8RAS - chains C and J of the 23 polymer chains in the assembly; structure by electron microscopy, 2.62 A resolution.

[Chain C]
Molecule: DNA-directed RNA polymerase subunit beta
From: Sinapis alba
UniProtKB: A0A6C0M5W1 (A0A6C0M5W1_SINAL); numbering as in UniProt (aligned over 1-1072)
Amino-acid sequence (1072 residues; each row starts with the number of its first residue):
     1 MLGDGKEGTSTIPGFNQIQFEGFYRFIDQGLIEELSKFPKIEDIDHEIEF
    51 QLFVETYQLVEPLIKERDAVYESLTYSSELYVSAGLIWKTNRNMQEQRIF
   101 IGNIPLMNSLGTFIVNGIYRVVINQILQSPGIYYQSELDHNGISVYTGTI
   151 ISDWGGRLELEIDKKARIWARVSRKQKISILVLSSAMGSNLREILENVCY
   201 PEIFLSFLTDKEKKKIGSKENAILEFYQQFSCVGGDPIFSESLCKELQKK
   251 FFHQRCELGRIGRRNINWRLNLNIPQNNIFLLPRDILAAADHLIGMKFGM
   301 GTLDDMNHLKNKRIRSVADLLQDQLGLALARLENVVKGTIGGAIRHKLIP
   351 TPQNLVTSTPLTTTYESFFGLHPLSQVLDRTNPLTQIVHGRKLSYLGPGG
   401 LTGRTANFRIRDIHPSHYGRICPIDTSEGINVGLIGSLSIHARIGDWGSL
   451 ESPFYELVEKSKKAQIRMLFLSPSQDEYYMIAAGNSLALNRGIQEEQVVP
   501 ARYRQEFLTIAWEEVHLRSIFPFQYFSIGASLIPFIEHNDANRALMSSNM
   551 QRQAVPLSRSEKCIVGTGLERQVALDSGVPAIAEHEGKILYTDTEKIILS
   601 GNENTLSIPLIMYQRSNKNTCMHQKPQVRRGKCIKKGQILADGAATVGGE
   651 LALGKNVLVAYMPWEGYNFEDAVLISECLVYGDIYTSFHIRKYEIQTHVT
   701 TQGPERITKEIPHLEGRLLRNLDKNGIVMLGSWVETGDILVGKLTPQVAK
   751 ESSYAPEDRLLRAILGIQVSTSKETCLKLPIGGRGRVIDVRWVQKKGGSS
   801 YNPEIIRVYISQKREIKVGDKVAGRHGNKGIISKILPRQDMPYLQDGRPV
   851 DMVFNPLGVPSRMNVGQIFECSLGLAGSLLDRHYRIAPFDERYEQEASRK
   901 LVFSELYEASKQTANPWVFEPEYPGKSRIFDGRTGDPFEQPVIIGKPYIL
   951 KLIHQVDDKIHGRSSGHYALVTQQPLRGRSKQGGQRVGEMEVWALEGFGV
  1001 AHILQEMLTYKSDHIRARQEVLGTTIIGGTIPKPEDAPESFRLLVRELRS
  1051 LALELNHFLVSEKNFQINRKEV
Not modelled in the structure: 1-7, 37-57, 82-99, 130-304, 331-360, 695-727, 736-782, 792-806
Sequence notes: conflict Phe-113 (Ser in A0A6C0M5W1), Val-657 (Ile in A0A6C0M5W1)

[Chain J]
Molecule: PAP5
From: Sinapis alba
Amino-acid sequence (529 residues; numbered 1 to 529; the number before each row is that of its first residue):
     1 MASISTTSWLYRDKLCTESGKLGTCILQRPVKCGFPVKRLYVGITSKDVL
    51 MRDCIKCKKDDDDDDASEGSSKKDGQGYEYVSVERAPYYSYMDSTSGKME
   101 PASGARASIPGEDYWPEGTSSRVRAARAPQPAGESSSFPSYGKNPGSRRK
   151 KNRKATEGNAAVETYDEVSDSEDSSEEEESDSSNGFVVYNNEVEGEDEEE
   201 TGFELDKKLGRPHPFIDPTKKKQIETTLTSDESWWNWRKPEKEQWSRWQR
   251 RRPDVETVFLKAMAETGQVKLYGKEPTLTETSLYRARRHLFKEERLQAER
   301 ERLAKEGPMAFYSEWVKAWKRDTSREAVQKHFEETGEDENTQLIEMFSHQ
   351 TDREYRIMMGTDVRIKRDPLAMRMKEDQIKQIWGGDPVYPTINYIQAPDA
   401 VMDFRGPDFHEPTPNMLSYLKENCKVISREMHETLLAKEKTEQVEVPDID
   451 DAMAQAVDIGENDDEEEDTEEAEKDEKVARNWSVLKSTPELRNSKPKPKK
   501 EGRMSLDEAVDDSENLTDFLMDFDEETDP
Not modelled in the structure: 1-183, 191-201, 429-529

[Chain C / chain J interface]
Residue-residue contacts (124; chain C residue first):
  Thr-11(C) / Pro-407(J)
  Thr-11(C) / Phe-409(J)
  Thr-11(C) / His-410(J)
  Gly-14(C) / His-410(J)
  Phe-20(C) / Pro-414(J)
  Phe-20(C) / Met-416(J)  hydrophobic
  Phe-20(C) / Tyr-419(J)  hydrophobic
  Phe-23(C) / Met-416(J)  hydrophobic
  Tyr-24(C) / Tyr-419(J)  hydrophobic
  Tyr-24(C) / Asn-423(J)  hydrogen bond
  Ile-27(C) / Leu-420(J)  hydrophobic
  Asp-28(C) / Lys-425(J)  salt bridge
  Leu-59(C) / Val-426(J)
  Leu-59(C) / Ile-427(J)  hydrogen bond (backbone-backbone)
  Val-60(C) / Val-426(J)
  Val-60(C) / Ile-427(J)
  Val-60(C) / Ser-428(J)
  Glu-61(C) / Lys-421(J)  salt bridge
  Glu-61(C) / Val-426(J)
  Glu-61(C) / Ile-427(J)  hydrogen bond (backbone-backbone)
  Glu-61(C) / Ser-428(J)
  Pro-62(C) / Leu-417(J)
  Leu-106(C) / Leu-417(J)  hydrophobic
  Met-107(C) / Met-416(J)
  Leu-487(C) / Trp-245(J)
  Ala-488(C) / Trp-245(J)  hydrophobic
  Asn-490(C) / Lys-242(J)
  Asn-490(C) / Glu-243(J)  hydrogen bond (side chain-backbone)
  Arg-491(C) / Lys-242(J)
  Gly-492(C) / Lys-242(J)
  Lys-562(C) / Pro-398(J)
  Lys-562(C) / Ala-400(J)  hydrogen bond (side chain-backbone)
  Arg-571(C) / Met-402(J)
  Arg-571(C) / Phe-404(J)
  Arg-571(C) / Asp-408(J)  salt bridge
  Arg-571(C) / Phe-409(J)
  Gln-572(C) / Asp-408(J)  hydrogen bond (side chain-backbone)
  Leu-575(C) / Phe-404(J)  hydrophobic
  Leu-575(C) / Phe-409(J)  hydrophobic
  Leu-575(C) / His-410(J)
  Asp-576(C) / His-410(J)  salt bridge
  Ile-582(C) / Phe-404(J)  hydrophobic
  Lys-636(C) / Arg-405(J)  hydrogen bond (backbone-side chain)
  Lys-636(C) / Pro-412(J)
  Gly-637(C) / Phe-404(J)
  Gln-638(C) / Asp-403(J)  hydrogen bond
  Gln-638(C) / Arg-405(J)
  Ile-639(C) / Val-401(J)  hydrophobic
  Ile-639(C) / Phe-404(J)  hydrophobic
  Gly-648(C) / Val-401(J)
  Gly-648(C) / Met-402(J)  hydrogen bond (backbone-backbone)
  Gly-649(C) / Met-402(J)
  Gly-649(C) / Phe-404(J)
  Glu-650(C) / Gln-396(J)
  Glu-650(C) / Met-402(J)
  Gln-845(C) / Met-359(J)
  Gln-845(C) / Ile-365(J)
  Gln-845(C) / Arg-367(J)  hydrogen bond
  Asp-881(C) / Pro-398(J)
  Arg-882(C) / Ile-395(J)
  Arg-882(C) / Gln-396(J)
  Arg-882(C) / Pro-398(J)
  His-883(C) / Tyr-394(J)
  His-883(C) / Ile-395(J)
  His-883(C) / Gln-396(J)  hydrogen bond (backbone-backbone)
  His-883(C) / Pro-398(J)
  Tyr-884(C) / Tyr-394(J)
  Arg-885(C) / Tyr-394(J)  hydrogen bond (backbone-backbone)
  Arg-885(C) / Gln-396(J)
  Ile-886(C) / Tyr-394(J)
  Asp-890(C) / Tyr-394(J)
  Glu-891(C) / Arg-247(J)  hydrogen bond (backbone-side chain)
  Tyr-893(C) / Tyr-389(J)  hydrophobic
  Glu-894(C) / Arg-247(J)
  Glu-894(C) / Pro-387(J)
  Glu-894(C) / Val-388(J)  hydrogen bond (side chain-backbone)
  Gln-895(C) / Arg-247(J)  hydrogen bond (side chain-backbone)
  Gln-895(C) / Trp-248(J)
  Glu-896(C) / Arg-252(J)  salt bridge
  Arg-899(C) / Arg-252(J)
  Arg-899(C) / Pro-253(J)  hydrogen bond (side chain-backbone)
  Arg-899(C) / Asp-254(J)
  Arg-899(C) / Ile-382(J)  hydrogen bond (side chain-backbone)
  Lys-900(C) / Trp-383(J)
  Lys-900(C) / Gly-384(J)
  Lys-900(C) / Gly-385(J)
  Lys-900(C) / Asp-386(J)  hydrogen bond (side chain-backbone)
  Lys-900(C) / Pro-387(J)
  Leu-901(C) / Thr-391(J)
  Leu-901(C) / Tyr-394(J)  hydrophobic
  Phe-903(C) / Trp-383(J)  hydrophobic
  Ser-904(C) / Trp-383(J)
  Glu-905(C) / Thr-391(J)
  Tyr-907(C) / Glu-376(J)
  Tyr-907(C) / Ile-379(J)  hydrophobic
  Tyr-907(C) / Trp-383(J)  hydrophobic
  Lys-911(C) / Arg-353(J)  hydrogen bond (backbone-side chain)
  Lys-911(C) / Glu-376(J)
  Gln-912(C) / Arg-353(J)  hydrogen bond (backbone-side chain)
  Thr-913(C) / Arg-353(J)
  Thr-913(C) / Arg-356(J)  hydrogen bond (backbone-side chain)
  Ala-914(C) / Arg-353(J)
  Ala-914(C) / Arg-356(J)  hydrogen bond (backbone-side chain)
  Asn-915(C) / Arg-356(J)
  Pro-916(C) / Arg-356(J)
  Phe-919(C) / Ile-379(J)  hydrophobic
  Phe-919(C) / Trp-383(J)  hydrophobic
  Glu-920(C) / Arg-367(J)  salt bridge
  Pro-921(C) / Val-255(J)
  Pro-921(C) / Phe-259(J)
  Pro-921(C) / Ala-371(J)  hydrophobic
  Pro-921(C) / Ile-382(J)
  Glu-922(C) / Val-255(J)
  Glu-922(C) / Phe-259(J)
  Glu-922(C) / Lys-292(J)  salt bridge
  Glu-922(C) / Asp-368(J)  hydrogen bond (side chain-backbone)
  Glu-922(C) / Ala-371(J)
  Pro-924(C) / Val-255(J)
  Arg-928(C) / Arg-364(J)
  Arg-928(C) / Ile-365(J)
  Phe-930(C) / Arg-364(J)
  Phe-930(C) / Ile-365(J)  hydrophobic
  Gly-935(C) / Arg-364(J)  hydrogen bond (backbone-side chain)
  Pro-937(C) / Arg-364(J)
Interface residues without a listed pair, chain C (81 interface residues in all): Ile-12, Pro-13, Tyr-76, Asn-108, Ser-109, Leu-489, Gln-497, Glu-584, Gln-627, Lys-635, Tyr-843, Ala-887, Arg-892, Trp-917, Tyr-923
Interface residues without a listed pair, chain J (62 interface residues in all): Gln-244, Ile-357, Ala-397, Asp-399, Thr-413, Asn-415

[In short]
The interface between chain C and chain J involves 81 residues on one side and 62 on the other; the contacts
include 24 hydrogen bonds and 7 salt bridges. Polar pairs include Asp-28(C)/Lys-425(J), Glu-61(C)/Lys-421(J)
and Arg-571(C)/Asp-408(J).
Here chain C is DNA-directed RNA polymerase subunit beta and chain J is PAP5, both from Sinapis alba. Entry
8RAS (Plastid-encoded RNA polymerase transcription elongation complex) was determined by electron microscopy,
deposited together with 8R5O, 8R6S and 8RDJ.
